PDB entry 6NMA | electron microscopy, 3.38 A resolution | chains B and G of the 4 polymer chains in the assembly

== Chain B ==
Protein: Cpf1
Source organism: Lachnospiraceae bacterium ND2006
UniProtKB: A0A182DWE3 (A0A182DWE3_9FIRM); residues 2-1227 here correspond to UniProt positions 3-1228 (UniProt number = residue number + 1)
Amino-acid sequence (1227 residues; numbered 1 to 1227; the number before each row is that of its first residue):
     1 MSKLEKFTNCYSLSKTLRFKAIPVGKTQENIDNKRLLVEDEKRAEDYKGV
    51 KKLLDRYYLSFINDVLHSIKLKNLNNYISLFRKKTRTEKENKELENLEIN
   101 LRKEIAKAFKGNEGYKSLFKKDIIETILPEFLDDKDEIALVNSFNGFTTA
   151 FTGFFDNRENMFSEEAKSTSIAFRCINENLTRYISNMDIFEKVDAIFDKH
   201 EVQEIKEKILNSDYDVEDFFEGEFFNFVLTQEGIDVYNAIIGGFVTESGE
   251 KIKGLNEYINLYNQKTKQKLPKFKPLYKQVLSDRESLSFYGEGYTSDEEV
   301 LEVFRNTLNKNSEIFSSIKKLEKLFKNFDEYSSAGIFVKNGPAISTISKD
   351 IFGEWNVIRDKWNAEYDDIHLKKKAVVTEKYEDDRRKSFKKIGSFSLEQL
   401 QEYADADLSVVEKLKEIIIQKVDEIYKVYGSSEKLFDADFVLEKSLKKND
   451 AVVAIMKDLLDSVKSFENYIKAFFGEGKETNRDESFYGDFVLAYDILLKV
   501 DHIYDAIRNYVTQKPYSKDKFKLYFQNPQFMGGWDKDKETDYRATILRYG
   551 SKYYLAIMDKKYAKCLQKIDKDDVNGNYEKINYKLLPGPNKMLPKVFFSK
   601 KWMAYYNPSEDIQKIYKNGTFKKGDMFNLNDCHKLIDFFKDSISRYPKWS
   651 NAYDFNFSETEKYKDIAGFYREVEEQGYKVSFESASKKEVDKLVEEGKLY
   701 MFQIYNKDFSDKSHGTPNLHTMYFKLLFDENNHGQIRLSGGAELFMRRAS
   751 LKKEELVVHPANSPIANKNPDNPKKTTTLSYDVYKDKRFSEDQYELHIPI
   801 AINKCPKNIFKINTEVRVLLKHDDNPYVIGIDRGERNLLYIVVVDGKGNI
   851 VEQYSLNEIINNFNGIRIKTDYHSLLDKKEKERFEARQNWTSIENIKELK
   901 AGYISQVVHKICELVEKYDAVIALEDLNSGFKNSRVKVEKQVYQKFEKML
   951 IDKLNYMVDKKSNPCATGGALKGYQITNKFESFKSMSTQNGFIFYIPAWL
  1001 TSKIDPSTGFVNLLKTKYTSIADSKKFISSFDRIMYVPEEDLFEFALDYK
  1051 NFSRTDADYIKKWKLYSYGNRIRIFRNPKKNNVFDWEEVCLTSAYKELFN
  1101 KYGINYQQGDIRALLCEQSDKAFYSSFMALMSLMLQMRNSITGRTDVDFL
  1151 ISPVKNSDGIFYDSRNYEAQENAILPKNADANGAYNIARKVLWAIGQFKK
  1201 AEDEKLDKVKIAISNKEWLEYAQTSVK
Not modelled in the structure: 281-291, 477, 608, 1076-1083
Construct notes: expression tag (1); conflict Asn112 (Ala113 in A0A182DWE3), Glu113 (Ala114 in A0A182DWE3), Phe131 (Ala132 in A0A182DWE3), Leu132 (Ala133 in A0A182DWE3), Gln264 (Ala265 in A0A182DWE3), Lys269 (Ala270 in A0A182DWE3), Val357 (Leu358 in A0A182DWE3), Arg1076 (Ala1077 in A0A182DWE3), Asn1077 (Ala1078 in A0A182DWE3), Pro1078 (Ala1079 in A0A182DWE3), Asp1085 (Ala1086 in A0A182DWE3)
Metal / ion sites: Mg2+: Thr716 (shared with A19(G) of chain G)

== Chain G ==
Molecule: 40-nt RNA strand
Sequence (40 nucleotides; row label = number of the first residue in the row):
     3 AAUUUCUACUAAGUGUAGAUGGAAAUUAGGUGCGCUUGGC
Not modelled in the structure: 28-42
Metal / ion sites: Mg2+: A19 (shared with Thr716(B) of chain B)

== Interface between chain B and chain G ==
Residue-residue contacts (111):
  Ser14(B) - G23(G)  hydrogen bond to the base
  Lys15(B) - G23(G)  salt bridge to the phosphate
  Thr16(B) - G23(G)  hydrogen bond to the base
  Thr16(B) - G24(G)  sugar contact
  Arg18(B) - U6(G)  hydrogen bond to the base
  Arg18(B) - U7(G)  sugar contact
  Arg18(B) - G24(G)  salt bridge to the phosphate
  Phe19(B) - U6(G)  sugar contact
  Lys20(B) - U6(G)  salt bridge to the phosphate
  Tyr47(B) - A27(G)  hydrogen bond to the phosphate
  Lys51(B) - A27(G)  salt bridge to the phosphate
  Gly153(B) - A26(G)  sugar contact
  Phe154(B) - A26(G)  sugar contact
  Phe154(B) - A27(G)  sugar contact
  Asn157(B) - A27(G)  hydrogen bond to the sugar
  Tyr516(B) - C8(G)  phosphate contact
  Lys518(B) - U7(G)  phosphate contact
  Lys518(B) - C8(G)  salt bridge to the phosphate
  Lys520(B) - A25(G)  salt bridge to the phosphate
  Tyr705(B) - G17(G)  phosphate contact
  Asn706(B) - U6(G)  base contact
  Lys707(B) - U5(G)  sugar contact
  Lys707(B) - U6(G)  hydrogen bond to the phosphate
  Lys707(B) - U18(G)  phosphate contact
  Ser710(B) - G17(G)  hydrogen bond to the phosphate
  Lys712(B) - U16(G)  salt bridge to the phosphate
  Lys712(B) - G17(G)  sugar contact
  Ser713(B) - G17(G)  phosphate contact
  Ser713(B) - U18(G)  phosphate contact
  His714(B) - A14(G)  salt bridge to the phosphate
  His714(B) - G17(G)  sugar contact
  His714(B) - U18(G)  hydrogen bond to the phosphate
  Gly715(B) - U18(G)  hydrogen bond to the phosphate
  Gly715(B) - A19(G)  phosphate contact
  Thr716(B) - A19(G)  hydrogen bond to the phosphate
  Asn718(B) - U6(G)  hydrogen bond to the base
  Asn718(B) - A21(G)  hydrogen bond to the base
  Asn718(B) - U22(G)  base contact
  Leu719(B) - U22(G)  base contact
  His720(B) - U22(G)  base contact
  His720(B) - G23(G)  salt bridge to the phosphate
  Glu743(B) - A25(G)  sugar contact
  Phe745(B) - A25(G)  sugar contact
  Arg747(B) - U7(G)  salt bridge to the phosphate
  His759(B) - A3(G)  phosphate contact
  Ile765(B) - A3(G)  base contact
  Ala766(B) - A3(G)  hydrogen bond to the base
  Asn767(B) - A3(G)  hydrogen bond to the base
  Asn767(B) - U12(G)  phosphate contact
  Lys768(B) - A3(G)  base contact
  Lys768(B) - C11(G)  sugar contact
  Lys768(B) - U12(G)  hydrogen bond to the phosphate
  Asn769(B) - C11(G)  phosphate contact
  Asn769(B) - U12(G)  phosphate contact
  Asn772(B) - U12(G)  hydrogen bond to the phosphate
  Asn772(B) - A13(G)  hydrogen bond to the phosphate
  Lys774(B) - A13(G)  salt bridge to the phosphate
  Lys774(B) - A14(G)  base contact
  Lys774(B) - G15(G)  hydrogen bond to the base
  Thr777(B) - U12(G)  hydrogen bond to the sugar
  Thr777(B) - G15(G)  base contact
  Leu779(B) - A3(G)  base contact
  Leu779(B) - A4(G)  base contact
  Leu779(B) - G15(G)  base contact
  Ser780(B) - G15(G)  sugar contact
  Tyr781(B) - A4(G)  hydrogen bond to the base
  Tyr781(B) - G15(G)  sugar contact
  Tyr781(B) - U16(G)  stacking on the base
  Val783(B) - A3(G)  sugar contact
  Val783(B) - A4(G)  base contact
  Tyr784(B) - A3(G)  sugar contact
  Tyr784(B) - A4(G)  sugar contact
  Lys785(B) - A3(G)  salt bridge to the phosphate
  Asp786(B) - A4(G)  phosphate contact
  Lys787(B) - U5(G)  phosphate contact
  Arg788(B) - U5(G)  salt bridge to the phosphate
  Arg788(B) - U7(G)  phosphate contact
  Arg788(B) - C8(G)  salt bridge to the phosphate
  Gln793(B) - U6(G)  phosphate contact
  Gln793(B) - U7(G)  hydrogen bond to the phosphate
  Glu795(B) - U6(G)  hydrogen bond to the sugar
  His797(B) - G24(G)  hydrogen bond to the sugar
  Asn861(B) - A13(G)  base contact
  Asn861(B) - A19(G)  hydrogen bond to the sugar
  Asn862(B) - A19(G)  sugar contact
  Phe863(B) - A13(G)  sugar contact
  Phe863(B) - U18(G)  sugar contact
  Phe863(B) - A19(G)  sugar contact
  Ile868(B) - A13(G)  base contact
  Thr870(B) - A10(G)  sugar contact
  Thr870(B) - A13(G)  hydrogen bond to the base
  Tyr872(B) - A10(G)  hydrogen bond to the sugar
  Leu875(B) - A10(G)  phosphate contact
  Lys879(B) - A10(G)  phosphate contact
  Glu898(B) - C8(G)  sugar contact
  Glu898(B) - U9(G)  sugar contact
  Leu899(B) - U9(G)  sugar contact
  Leu899(B) - A10(G)  sugar contact
  Gly902(B) - U9(G)  hydrogen bond to the sugar
  Ser905(B) - G20(G)  hydrogen bond to the base
  Ser905(B) - A21(G)  sugar contact
  Gln906(B) - U9(G)  base contact
  Gln906(B) - A19(G)  base contact
  Gln906(B) - G20(G)  sugar contact
  His909(B) - G20(G)  sugar contact
  Met949(B) - A21(G)  sugar contact
  Lys953(B) - A21(G)  salt bridge to the phosphate
  Lys953(B) - U22(G)  salt bridge to the phosphate
  Lys960(B) - G20(G)  salt bridge to the phosphate
  Lys960(B) - A21(G)  phosphate contact
  Lys961(B) - G20(G)  salt bridge to the phosphate
Interface residues without a listed pair, chain B (71 interface residues in all): Asp708, Phe789, Asp952

== In short ==
Chain B and chain G form an interface of 71 and 25 residues respectively, with 28 hydrogen bonds, 18 salt
bridges and 1 aromatic stacking contact. Polar pairs include Ser14(B)-G23(G), Thr16(B)-G23(G) and
Arg18(B)-U6(G). Thr716(B) and A19(G) form the Mg2+ site.
Chain B is Cpf1 (Lachnospiraceae bacterium ND2006) and chain G is a 40-nt RNA strand; the structure, CryoEM
structure of the LbCas12a-crRNA-AcrVA4 complex, was determined by electron microscopy (same publication as
6NM9, 6NMC, 6NMD, 6NME and 6OMV).
